Entry 7SB7 (X-ray diffraction, 2.65 A resolution); this record covers chains A and B.

== Chain A ==
Name: Hypoxanthine-guanine phosphoribosyltransferase
Organism: Trypanosoma brucei brucei
Notes: EC 2.4.2.8
UniProt: Q07010 (HPRT_TRYBB); numbering as in UniProt (aligned over 1-210)
Sequence (216 residues; each row starts with the number of its first residue; numbers below 1 keep their minus sign (His-5 is residue -5)):
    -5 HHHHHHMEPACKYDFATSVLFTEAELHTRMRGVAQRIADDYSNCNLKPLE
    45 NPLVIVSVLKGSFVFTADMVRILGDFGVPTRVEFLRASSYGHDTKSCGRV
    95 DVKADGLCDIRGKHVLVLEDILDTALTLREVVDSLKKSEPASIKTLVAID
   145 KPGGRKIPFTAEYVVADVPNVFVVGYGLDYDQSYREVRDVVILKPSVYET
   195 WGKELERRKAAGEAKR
Unresolved in the structure: -5 to 3, 80-100, 202-210
Differences from the reference sequence: expression tag (-5 to 0)
UniProt features mapped onto this chain:
  - active site: Asp117 (Proton acceptor)
  - binding site (GMP): Lys54, Glu113 to Thr121, Lys145, Asp173
  - binding site (Mg(2+)): Asp173
Residues lining bound ligands: 8QI (({(2S)-3-(2-amino-6-oxo-1,6-dihydro-9H-purin-9-yl)-2-[(2S)-2-hydroxy-2-phosphonoethoxy]propoxy}methyl)phosphonic acid): Leu53, Lys54, Gly55, Glu113, Asp114, Ile115, Leu116, Asp117, Thr118, Ala119, Leu120, Thr121, Lys145, Val165, Phe166, Val167, Val168, Leu172, Asp173, Arg179

== Chain B ==
Name: Hypoxanthine-guanine phosphoribosyltransferase
Organism: Trypanosoma brucei brucei
Notes: EC 2.4.2.8
UniProt: Q07010 (HPRT_TRYBB); the construct lacks a stretch of the UniProt sequence, so the offset changes along the chain: 1-198 = UniProt 1-198; 199-209 = UniProt 200-210
Sequence (216 residues; row label = number of the first residue in the row; numbers below 1 keep their minus sign (His-5 is residue -5)):
    -5 HHHHHHMEPACKYDFATSVLFTEAELHTRMRGVAQRIADDYSNCNLKPLE
    45 NPLVIVSVLKGSFVFTADMVRILGDFGVPTRVEFLRASSYGHDTKSCGRV
    95 DVKADGLCDIRGKHVLVLEDILDTALTLREVVDSLKKSEPASIKTLVAID
   145 KPGGRKIPFTAEYVVADVPNVFVVGYGLDYDQSYREVRDVVILKPSVYET
   195 WGKE
  198A L
   199 ERRKAAGEAKR
Unresolved in the structure: -5 to 2, 81-99, 198A, 200-209
Differences from the reference sequence: expression tag (-5 to 0)
UniProt features mapped onto this chain:
  - active site: Asp117 (Proton acceptor)
  - binding site (GMP): Lys54, Glu113 to Thr121, Lys145, Asp173
  - binding site (Mg(2+)): Asp173
Residues lining bound ligands: 8QI (({(2S)-3-(2-amino-6-oxo-1,6-dihydro-9H-purin-9-yl)-2-[(2S)-2-hydroxy-2-phosphonoethoxy]propoxy}methyl)phosphonic acid): Leu53, Lys54, Gly55, Glu113, Asp114, Ile115, Leu116, Asp117, Thr118, Ala119, Leu120, Thr121, Lys145, Val165, Phe166, Val167, Val168, Leu172, Asp173, Arg179

== Chain A / chain B interface ==
Pairs across the interface (62):
  Glu17(A) with Arg65(B), salt bridge
  Pro42(A) with Ser177(B); Tyr178(B)
  Leu43(A) with Tyr174(B); Asp175(B); Ser177(B), hydrogen bond (backbone-side chain); Tyr178(B); Val191(B), hydrophobic; Trp195(B), hydrophobic
  Glu44(A) with Trp195(B)
  Lys54(A) with Val76(B), hydrogen bond (side chain-backbone); Glu77(B), salt bridge; Phe78(B)
  Phe57(A) with Phe57(B); Ala61(B), hydrophobic; Val76(B), hydrophobic; Phe78(B), hydrophobic
  Val58(A) with Ala61(B), hydrophobic; Arg65(B)
  Thr60(A) with Phe57(B)
  Ala61(A) with Phe57(B), hydrophobic; Val58(B), hydrophobic; Ala61(B), hydrophobic
  Asp62(A) with Arg65(B), salt bridge
  Val64(A) with Glu180(B)
  Arg65(A) with Glu17(B), salt bridge; Val58(B); Asp62(B), salt bridge; Tyr170(B); Glu180(B); Arg182(B), hydrogen bond (backbone-side chain)
  Ile66(A) with Arg182(B)
  Asp69(A) with Arg182(B), salt bridge
  Pro73(A) with Glu180(B)
  Thr74(A) with Gln176(B); Glu180(B), hydrogen bond (backbone-side chain)
  Arg75(A) with Gln176(B)
  Val76(A) with Lys54(B), hydrogen bond (backbone-side chain); Phe57(B), hydrophobic; Arg179(B)
  Glu77(A) with Lys54(B), salt bridge
  Phe78(A) with Lys54(B); Phe57(B), hydrophobic; Arg80(B)
  Tyr170(A) with Arg65(B)
  Tyr174(A) with Leu43(B)
  Asp175(A) with Leu43(B)
  Gln176(A) with Thr74(B); Arg75(B)
  Ser177(A) with Pro42(B); Leu43(B), hydrogen bond (side chain-backbone)
  Tyr178(A) with Pro42(B)
  Arg179(A) with Val76(B)
  Glu180(A) with Val64(B); Arg65(B); Pro73(B); Thr74(B), hydrogen bond (side chain-backbone)
  Arg182(A) with Arg65(B), hydrogen bond (side chain-backbone); Ile66(B); Asp69(B), salt bridge
  Trp195(A) with Leu43(B); Glu44(B)
Also at the interface, not in a pair above, chain A (35 interface residues in all): Arg25, Pro46, Gly68, Val72, Val191
Also at the interface, not in a pair above, chain B (35 interface residues in all): Pro46, Thr60, Gly68, Val72

== In short ==
The chain A/chain B interface involves 35 residues from each chain, with 8 hydrogen bonds and 8 salt bridges.
Polar pairs include Glu17(A)-Arg65(B), Lys54(A)-Glu77(B) and Asp62(A)-Arg65(B). Chain A binds compound 8QI.
Chain B binds compound 8QI.
Chain A and chain B are both Hypoxanthine-guanine phosphoribosyltransferase (Trypanosoma brucei brucei); the
structure, Crystal structure of T. brucei hypoxanthine guanine phosphoribosyltransferase in complex with
(4S,7S)-7-hydroxy-4-((guanin-9-yl)methyl)-2,5-dioxaheptan-1,7-diphosphonate, was determined by X-ray
diffraction together with 7SAN and 7SCR from the same study.
